Entry 1PSB (solution NMR); this record covers chains A and C of the 4 polymer chains in the assembly.

# Chain A
Protein: S-100 protein, beta chain
Source organism: Bos taurus
Reference sequence: P02638 (S100B_BOVIN); numbering as in UniProt (aligned over 1-91)
Amino-acid sequence (91 residues; row label = number of the first residue in the row):
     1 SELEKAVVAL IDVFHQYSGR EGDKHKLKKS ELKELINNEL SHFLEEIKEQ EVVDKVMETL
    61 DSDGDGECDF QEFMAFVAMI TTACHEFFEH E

# Chain C
Protein: Ndr Ser/Thr kinase-like protein
Notes: fragment: N-terminal regulatory domain fragment, sequence database residue 60-85
Reference sequence: Q15208 (STK38_HUMAN); residue numbers follow UniProt; this construct covers 62-87
Amino-acid sequence (26 residues; numbered 62 to 87; the number before each row is that of its first residue):
    62 KRLRRSAHAR KETEFLRLKR TRLGLE

# Interface between chain A and chain C
Residue-residue contacts (30; chain A residue first):
  His-42(A) / Leu-79(C)
  Phe-43(A) / Leu-79(C)
  Phe-43(A) / Arg-83(C)
  Leu-44(A) / Phe-76(C)
  Glu-45(A) / Glu-75(C)
  Glu-45(A) / Phe-76(C)
  Glu-45(A) / Arg-78(C)
  Glu-45(A) / Leu-79(C)
  Glu-46(A) / Phe-76(C)
  Ile-47(A) / Phe-76(C)
  Glu-49(A) / Lys-72(C)
  Glu-49(A) / Glu-75(C)
  Glu-49(A) / Phe-76(C)
  Glu-51(A) / Lys-72(C)
  Val-52(A) / Lys-72(C)
  Val-52(A) / Glu-73(C)
  Val-52(A) / Phe-76(C)
  Lys-55(A) / Glu-73(C)
  Met-79(A) / Lys-80(C)
  Ala-83(A) / Lys-80(C)
  Ala-83(A) / Arg-83(C)
  Ala-83(A) / Leu-84(C)
  Cys-84(A) / Arg-83(C)
  Glu-86(A) / Arg-83(C)
  Glu-86(A) / Leu-84(C)
  Glu-86(A) / Leu-86(C)
  Glu-86(A) / Glu-87(C)
  Phe-87(A) / Arg-83(C)
  Phe-87(A) / Leu-86(C)
  Glu-89(A) / Glu-87(C)
Other interface residues (no listed pair), chain A (18 interface residues in all): Ile-80, His-90
Other interface residues (no listed pair), chain C (13 interface residues in all): Arg-71, Leu-77

# In short
18 residues of chain A face 13 of chain C across their interface.
Chain A is S-100 protein, beta chain (Bos taurus) and chain C is Ndr Ser/Thr kinase-like protein; the
structure, Solution structure of calcium loaded S100B complexed to a peptide from N-Terminal regulatory domain
of NDR ..., was determined by solution NMR.
